Entry 8Z11 (electron microscopy, 2.74 A resolution); this record covers chains a and d of the 35 polymer chains in the assembly.

[Chain a]
Molecule: Photosystem I P700 chlorophyll a apoprotein A1
Organism: Isochrysis galbana
Notes: EC 1.97.1.12
UniProtKB: A0A7D4XMT1 (A0A7D4XMT1_ISOGA); numbering as in UniProt (aligned over 1-752)
Sequence (752 residues; row label = number of the first residue in the row):
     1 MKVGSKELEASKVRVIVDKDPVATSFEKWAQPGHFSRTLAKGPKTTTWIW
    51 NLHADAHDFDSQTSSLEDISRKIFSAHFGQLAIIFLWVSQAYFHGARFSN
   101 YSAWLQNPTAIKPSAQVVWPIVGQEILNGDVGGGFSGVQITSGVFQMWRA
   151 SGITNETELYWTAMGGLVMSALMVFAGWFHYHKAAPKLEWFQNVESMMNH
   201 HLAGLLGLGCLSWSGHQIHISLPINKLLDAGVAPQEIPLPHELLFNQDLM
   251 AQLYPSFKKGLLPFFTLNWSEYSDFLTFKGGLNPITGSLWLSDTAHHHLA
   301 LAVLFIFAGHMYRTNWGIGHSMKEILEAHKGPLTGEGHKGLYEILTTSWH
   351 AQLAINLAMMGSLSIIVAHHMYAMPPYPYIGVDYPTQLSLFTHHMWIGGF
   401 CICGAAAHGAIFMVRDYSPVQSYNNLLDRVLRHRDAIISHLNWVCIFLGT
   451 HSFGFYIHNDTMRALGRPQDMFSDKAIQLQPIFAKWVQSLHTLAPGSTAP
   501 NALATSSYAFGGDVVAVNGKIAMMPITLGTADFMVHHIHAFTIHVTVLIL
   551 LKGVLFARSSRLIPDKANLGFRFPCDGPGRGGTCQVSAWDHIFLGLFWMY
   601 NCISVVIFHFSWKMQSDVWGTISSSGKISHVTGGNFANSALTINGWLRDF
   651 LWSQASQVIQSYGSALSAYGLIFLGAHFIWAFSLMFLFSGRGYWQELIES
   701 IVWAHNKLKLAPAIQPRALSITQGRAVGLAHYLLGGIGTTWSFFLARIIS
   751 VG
Not modelled in the structure: 1-11
Ion coordination: chlorophyll a Mg site 1 near Gln80 (its only coordinating residue here); chlorophyll a Mg site 2 near Gln124 (its only coordinating residue here); chlorophyll a Mg site 3 near Thr498 (its only coordinating residue here)
Small-molecule neighbours:
  - beta-carotene (BCR), molecule 1: Ile84, Trp87, Gly204, Leu205, Leu208, Gly209, Ser212, Met360
  - beta-carotene (BCR), molecule 2: Phe85, Val88, Tyr92, Thr162, Gly165, Gly166, Met169, Leu208, Leu211, Ser212
  - beta-carotene (BCR), molecule 3: Phe264, Trp269, Val303
  - beta-carotene (BCR), molecule 4: Ala351, Ala354, Ile355, Gly409, Phe412, Leu427
  - beta-carotene (BCR), molecule 5: Ala354, Ala358, Met359, Ser362, Ile402, Ala405, Ala406, Val547, Leu550, Leu551, Val554
  - beta-carotene (BCR), molecule 6: Trp694, Ile698, Ile701
  - chlorophyll a (CLA), molecule 1: Val13, Arg14, Val15, Trp190, Asn193, Ser196, His200, Thr314, Asn315, Trp316
  - chlorophyll a (CLA), molecule 2: Val15, Val17, Phe74, Phe78, Leu172, Met173, Phe175, Ala176, Phe179, His180, Ala184, Pro186, Trp190
  - chlorophyll a (CLA), molecule 3: Val22, Ala23, Thr24, Ser25, Phe26, Lys28, Trp29, His34, Lys72, Ser75, Gly79, Ile83, Val174, Gly177, Trp178, Tyr181, His182
  - chlorophyll a (CLA), molecule 4: Trp29, Pro32, Trp48, Ile49, Trp50, Leu52, His53
  - chlorophyll a (CLA), molecule 5: Trp29, Pro32, His34, Phe35, Leu52, His53, Ala56, His57, Phe59, Gln62, Ala76, Gly79, Gln80, Ile83, Val174
  - chlorophyll a (CLA), molecule 6: Thr46, Ile49, Trp50, Ile698, Ile701, Val702, His705, Leu710, Pro712, Ile714, Pro716, Arg717
  - chlorophyll a (CLA), molecule 7: Trp50, Ile679, Phe682, Phe686, Leu719, Gln723, Ala726, Val727, Ala730, His731, Leu734
  - chlorophyll a (CLA), molecule 8: His53, Ala54, Ala56, His57, Asp58, His350, Leu353, Leu357, Phe400, Cys401, Cys403, Gly404, Ala407, His408, Ile411, Arg415, Phe571, Arg572, Trp589, Ile592, Leu596, Leu734
  - chlorophyll a (CLA), molecule 9: His57, Phe59, Ile73, Ala76, His77, Gln80, Leu81, Ile84, Phe85, Val88, Trp349, His350, Gln352, Leu353, Asn356, Leu357, Met360
  - chlorophyll a (CLA), molecule 10: His57, Gln80, Ile83, Ile84, Trp87, Met360, Ile397, Phe400, Cys401
  - chlorophyll a (CLA), molecule 11: Phe74, His77, Phe78, Leu81, Phe85, Met169, Met173, Trp190, Phe191, Asn193, Ser196, Met197, His200, His201, Gly204, Leu205
  - chlorophyll a (CLA), molecule 12: His77, Phe191, Val194, Met197, Met198, His201, Leu202, Leu205, Leu206, Met322, Leu326, Tyr342, Leu345, Thr346, Trp349, Gln352, Ile355, Asn356, Met359, Met360
  - chlorophyll a (CLA), molecule 13: Leu86, Ser89, Gln90, Phe93, His94, Arg97, Phe98, Gln116, Val117, Trp119, Leu167
  - chlorophyll a (CLA), molecule 14: Trp87, Gln90, His94, Ala115, Gln116, Val138, Gln139, Ile140, Thr141, Ser142, Ala668, Tyr669, Ile672, Gly675, Ala676, Ile679, Leu734, Ile737, Gly738, Trp741, Leu745
  - chlorophyll a (CLA), molecule 15: Trp87, Ser142, Gly143, Met147, Leu206, Met360, Leu363, Ser364, Val367, Met371, Tyr377, Ile380, Leu390, His393, His394, Ile397
  - chlorophyll a (CLA), molecule 16: Trp87, Thr141, Ser142, Val144, Ser389, Leu390, Thr392, His393, Trp396, Ile397, Phe400, Ile737, Thr740, Trp741
  - chlorophyll a (CLA), molecule 17: Phe93, Arg97, Tyr160, Met164
  - chlorophyll a (CLA), molecule 18: Gln116, Val117, Val118, Trp119, Ile121, Val122, Gln124, Leu127, Ala668, Leu671, Ile672
  - chlorophyll a (CLA), molecule 19: Ala150, Ser151, Leu206, Gly209, Cys210, Trp213, Gln217, Leu291, Thr294, His297, His298, Leu301, Phe305, Leu363, Ile366, Val367, His370, Met371, Pro376, Tyr377
  - chlorophyll a (CLA), molecule 20: Ser151, Gly152, Ile153, Glu158, Trp161, Thr162, Gly209, Ser212, Trp213, Gly215, His216, His219, Ile220, Ile224, Pro240, His241, Leu244
  - chlorophyll a (CLA), molecule 21: Asn155, Thr157, Glu158, Trp161, Leu239, His241, Leu244, Phe245
  - chlorophyll a (CLA), molecule 22: Met198, Leu202, Leu206, Leu304, Phe305, Phe307, Ala308, Met311, Tyr312, Met322, Ile325, Leu326, Ala358, Met359, Leu427, Val430, Leu551, Val554, Leu555
  - chlorophyll a (CLA), molecule 23: Asn199, His200, Ala203, Gly204, Leu208, Ile306, His310, Tyr312, Thr314, Trp316, Ile318
  - chlorophyll a (CLA), molecule 24: Leu211, Ser212, Ser214, Gly215, Ile218, His219, Leu244, Phe245, Asn246, Gln247, Met250, Phe257, Gly260, Leu261, Phe264, Tyr272, Phe275, Leu276, Leu299
  - chlorophyll a (CLA), molecule 25: Phe264, Trp269, Ser270, Tyr272, Ser273, Leu276, Thr277, Phe278, His296, Leu299, Ala300, Val303, Leu304, Phe307, Asn501
  - chlorophyll a (CLA), molecule 26: Phe264, Phe265, Thr266, Leu267
  - chlorophyll a (CLA), molecule 27: Thr277, Phe278, Gly280, Leu289, Asp293, Thr294, His296, His297, Ala300, Leu301, His370, Met374, Pro376, Ser506
  - chlorophyll a (CLA), molecule 28: Phe278, Ser497, Thr498, Ala499, Pro500, Asn501, Ala502
  - chlorophyll a (CLA), molecule 29: Leu304, Met359, Ser362, Leu363, Ile366, His369, His370, Tyr372, Ala373, Met374, Ser506, Ser507, Phe510
  - chlorophyll a (CLA), molecule 30: Phe307, Ala308, His310, Met311, Arg313, Ile318, Gly319, His320
  - chlorophyll a (CLA), molecule 31: Met311, His320, Glu324, Ile325, Ala328, His329
  - chlorophyll a (CLA), molecule 32: Ile325, Leu326, His329, His338, Leu341, Leu345, Leu426, Leu427, Val430
  - chlorophyll a (CLA), molecule 33: His329, Lys330, Gly331, Pro332, Leu333
  - chlorophyll a (CLA), molecule 34: Leu333, Thr334, Leu426, Arg429, Val430, Arg432, His433, Ala436, Ile437, His440
  - chlorophyll a (CLA), molecule 35: Ser362, Ile365, Ile366, His369, Met395, Gly399, Ile402, Ile543, Thr546, Val547, Leu550, Met599, Cys602, Ile603, Val606
  - chlorophyll a (CLA), molecule 36: His369, Tyr372, Phe391, Phe483, Ala484, Trp486, Val487, Gln488, His491, Phe510, Ile526, Leu528, His536, His539, Ile543, Val606, His609, Phe610, Lys613
  - chlorophyll a (CLA), molecule 37: Ala436, His440, Trp443
  - chlorophyll a (CLA), molecule 38: Ile437, Leu441, Val444, Ala540, Ile543, His544, Val547, Leu551
  - chlorophyll a (CLA), molecule 39: Ser439, Asn442, Trp443, Ile446
  - chlorophyll a (CLA), molecule 40: Asn442, Cys445, Ile446, Gly449, Thr450, Phe453, Gly454, Phe541, Val545, Leu548, Ile549, Leu594, Phe597, Trp598
  - chlorophyll a (CLA), molecule 41: Trp443, Phe447, Leu448, Gln480, Pro481, Ile482, Phe483, Ala484, Asp532, Phe533, His536, His537, Ala540, His544
  - chlorophyll a (CLA), molecule 42: Trp443, Ile446, Phe447, Thr450, His451
  - chlorophyll a (CLA), molecule 43: Thr450, His451, Gly454, Phe455, Ile457, His458, Thr461, Met462, Arg467, Asp470, Phe472, Ile477
  - chlorophyll a (CLA), molecule 44: Phe453, Tyr456, Ile538, Phe541, Thr542, Tyr600, Asn601, Ser604, Val605, Phe608, Ile643, Trp646, Leu651, Ala655, Ile659, Phe673, His677, Trp680, Tyr732, Gly736, Thr739, Thr740, Phe743
  - chlorophyll a (CLA), molecule 45: Phe453, Ile457, Asp460, Phe541, Phe597, Trp598, Tyr600, Asn601, Ile643, Leu647, Trp680, Tyr732
  - chlorophyll a (CLA), molecule 46: Thr461, Ala464, Leu465
  - chlorophyll a (CLA), molecule 47: Trp486, Val487, Leu490, His491, Ala494, Thr498, Ala499, Ser506, Phe510
  - chlorophyll a (CLA), molecule 48: Leu647, Leu651, Trp652
  - chlorophyll a (CLA), molecule 49: Tyr662, Leu671, Leu674, Gly675, His677, Phe678, Trp680, Ala681, Leu684
  - chlorophyll a (CLA), molecule 50: Phe678, Ala681, Phe682, Leu684, Met685, Phe688, Ser689, Tyr693, Trp694, Leu697
  - chlorophyll a (CLA), molecule 51: Ile701, Ala704, His705, Leu708, Leu710
  - chlorophyll a (CLA), molecule 52: Trp703, Ala704, Lys707, Leu708
  - Diadinoxanthin (DD6; (3S,3'R,5R,6S,7cis)-7',8'-didehydro-5,6-dihydro-5,6-epoxy-beta,beta-carotene-3,3'-diol), molecule 1: Trp119, Pro120, Ile121
  - Diadinoxanthin (DD6), molecule 2: Leu211, Leu261, Phe264, Phe265, Leu299, Val303, Ile306, His310, Ile318
  - dodecyl-alpha-D-maltoside (LMU): Thr24, Ala171, Val174, Phe175, Trp178, Lys183
  - phylloquinone (PQN): Trp50, Met685, Phe686, Ser689, Gly690, Arg691, Trp694, Ile698, Arg717, Ala718, Leu719, Ser720, Gly724
  - 4Fe-4S cluster (SF4): Pro574, Cys575, Pro578, Cys584, Ile721, Arg725

[Chain d]
Molecule: Photosystem I reaction center subunit II
Organism: Isochrysis galbana
UniProtKB: A0A7D4XG42 (A0A7D4XG42_ISOGA); residues 1-142 here = UniProt positions 1-142
Sequence (142 residues; numbered 1 to 142; the number before each row is that of its first residue):
     1 MTTDLLNLQIPSPTFGGSTGGWLRAAEIEEKYAITWTSKKEQIFEMPTSG
    51 AAIMQKGENLLYLAKKEQCLALGTQLRTLFKISDYKIYRIFPNSEVQYLH
   101 PKDGVFPEKLNEGRVGVGNIGYSIGKNPNPVNVKFTGKNTFD
Not modelled in the structure: 1-4, 142

[Interface between chain a and chain d]
Residue-residue contacts (31):
  Pro419(a) with Ala51(d), hydrophobic
  Tyr423(a) with Thr14(d); Ala51(d); Ile53(d)
  Asp428(a) with Gly50(d); Ala51(d), hydrogen bond (side chain-backbone)
  Leu431(a) with Ser49(d), hydrogen bond (backbone-side chain)
  Arg432(a) with Gly16(d), hydrogen bond (side chain-backbone); Gly17(d), hydrogen bond (side chain-backbone); Ser18(d), hydrogen bond (backbone-side chain); Thr19(d), hydrogen bond (backbone-backbone); Ser49(d); Gly50(d)
  His433(a) with Thr19(d)
  Arg434(a) with Ser49(d), hydrogen bond
  Asp435(a) with Thr19(d), hydrogen bond; Gly20(d)
  Arg558(a) with Glu45(d), salt bridge
  Ser559(a) with Pro47(d), hydrogen bond (side chain-backbone)
  Arg561(a) with Thr19(d), hydrogen bond (side chain-backbone); Gly20(d); Gly21(d), hydrogen bond (side chain-backbone); Leu23(d); Lys65(d), hydrogen bond (backbone-side chain)
  Leu562(a) with Lys65(d), hydrogen bond (backbone-side chain); Glu67(d)
  Pro564(a) with Pro47(d); Glu67(d); Gln68(d)
  Asp565(a) with Glu67(d)
  Arg580(a) with Glu67(d), salt bridge
Interface residues without a listed pair, chain a (17 interface residues in all): Val420, Ala436
Interface residues without a listed pair, chain d (21 interface residues in all): Phe15, Ile43, Phe44, Ala71

[In short]
Chain a and chain d form an interface of 17 and 21 residues respectively, with 13 hydrogen bonds and 2 salt
bridges. Among the polar pairs are Arg558(a)-Glu45(d), Arg580(a)-Glu67(d) and Asp428(a)-Ala51(d).
Chain a is Photosystem I P700 chlorophyll a apoprotein A1 and chain d is Photosystem I reaction center subunit
II, both from Isochrysis galbana; the structure, Cryo-EM structure of haptophyte photosystem I, was determined
by electron microscopy.
